PDB entry 5GZZ | X-ray diffraction, 2.39 A resolution | chains A and C of the 3 polymer chains in the assembly

Chain A:
Protein: Jasmonic acid-amido synthetase JAR1
Organism: Arabidopsis thaliana
Notes: EC 6.3.2.-
UniProtKB: Q9SKE2 (JAR1_ARATH); numbering as in UniProt (aligned over 1-575)
Sequence (575 residues; each row starts with the number of its first residue):
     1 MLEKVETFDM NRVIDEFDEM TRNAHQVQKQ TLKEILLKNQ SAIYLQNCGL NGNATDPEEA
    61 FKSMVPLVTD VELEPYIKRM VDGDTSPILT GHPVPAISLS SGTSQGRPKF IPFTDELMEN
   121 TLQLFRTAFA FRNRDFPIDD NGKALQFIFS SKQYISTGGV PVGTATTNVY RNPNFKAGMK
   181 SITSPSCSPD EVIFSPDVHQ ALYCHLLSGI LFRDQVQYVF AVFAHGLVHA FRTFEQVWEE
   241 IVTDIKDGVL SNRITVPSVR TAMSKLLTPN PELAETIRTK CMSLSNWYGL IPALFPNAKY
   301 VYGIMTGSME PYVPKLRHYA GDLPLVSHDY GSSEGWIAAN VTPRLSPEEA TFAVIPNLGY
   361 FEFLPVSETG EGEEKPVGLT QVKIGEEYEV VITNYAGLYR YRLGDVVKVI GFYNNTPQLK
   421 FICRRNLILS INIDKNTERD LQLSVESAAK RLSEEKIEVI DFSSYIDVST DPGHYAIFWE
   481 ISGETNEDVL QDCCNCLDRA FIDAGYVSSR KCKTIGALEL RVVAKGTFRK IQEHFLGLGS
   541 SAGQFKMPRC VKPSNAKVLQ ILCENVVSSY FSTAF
Disordered / not traced: 1-6
Small-molecule neighbours: JAA ({(1R,2R)-3-oxo-2-[(2Z)-pent-2-en-1-yl]cyclopentyl}acetic acid): Thr-121, Phe-125, Thr-166, Tyr-170, Phe-220, Val-222, Ile-304, His-328, Asp-329, Gly-331, Ser-332, Trp-336, Glu-533, Gly-537
Swiss-Prot annotation at these positions:
  - binding site (ATP): Ser-98, Met-118, Thr-121, Gly-163, Asn-168, Gly-331 to Trp-336, Lys-557
  - binding site (jasmonate): Ser-101, His-328 to Gly-331
  - binding site (an L-alpha-amino acid): Thr-166 to Tyr-170, Lys-530 to His-534
  - mutagenesis: Ser-101 (S101F: In jar1-1; insensitivity to jasmonate, Strongly reduced adenylation activity), Gly-303 (G303R: In jar1-5; insensitivity to jasmonate), Glu-334 (E334K: In jar1-3; insensitivity to jasmonate)

Chain C:
Protein: Glutathione S-transferase class-mu 26 kDa isozyme
Organism: Schistosoma japonicum
Notes: EC 2.5.1.18
UniProtKB: P08515 (GST26_SCHJA); residues 1-218 here = UniProt positions 1-218
Sequence (218 residues; row label = number of the first residue in the row):
     1 MSPILGYWKI KGLVQPTRLL LEYLEEKYEE HLYERDEGDK WRNKKFELGL EFPNLPYYID
    61 GDVKLTQSMA IIRYIADKHN MLGGCPKERA EISMLEGAVL DIRYGVSRIA YSKDFETLKV
   121 DFLSKLPEML KMFEDRLCHK TYLNGDHVTH PDFMLYDALD VVLYMDPMCL DAFPKLVCFK
   181 KRIEAIPQID KYLKSSKYIA WPLQGWQATF GGGDHPPK
Disordered / not traced: 217-218
Small-molecule neighbours: glutathione (GSH): Trp-8, Leu-13, Asn-54, Leu-55, Gln-67, Ser-68, Tyr-104
Swiss-Prot annotation at these positions:
  - binding site (glutathione): Tyr-7, Trp-8, Trp-41 to Lys-45, Asn-54, Leu-55, Gln-67, Ser-68
  - binding site (substrate): Tyr-111

Interface between chain A and chain C:
Residue-residue contacts - 35 pairs, chain A then chain C:
  Glu-446(A) with Pro-187(C)
  Ser-447(A) with Lys-181(C); Ala-185(C)
  Ala-448(A) with Lys-181(C), hydrogen bond (backbone-side chain)
  Ala-449(A) with Lys-181(C)
  Lys-450(A) with Lys-181(C); Glu-184(C), salt bridge; Ile-189(C); Asp-190(C); Leu-193(C)
  Arg-451(A) with Lys-181(C)
  Ser-453(A) with Asp-190(C), hydrogen bond; Leu-193(C); Lys-194(C), hydrogen bond
  Glu-454(A) with Leu-193(C); Tyr-198(C)
  Glu-458(A) with Lys-194(C), salt bridge
  Asp-492(A) with Val-177(C); Lys-181(C)
  Cys-493(A) with Lys-181(C), hydrogen bond
  Asn-495(A) with Val-177(C); Cys-178(C)
  Cys-496(A) with Cys-178(C); Lys-181(C); Arg-182(C)
  Arg-499(A) with Thr-141(C), hydrogen bond (side chain-backbone); Lys-175(C); Cys-178(C); Arg-182(C), hydrogen bond (backbone-side chain)
  Ala-500(A) with Arg-182(C)
  Lys-511(A) with Cys-138(C), hydrogen bond (side chain-backbone); Lys-175(C)
  Thr-573(A) with Pro-174(C)
  Ala-574(A) with Pro-174(C), hydrophobic
  Phe-575(A) with Pro-174(C)
Also at the interface, not in a pair above, chain A (21 interface residues in all): Ile-457, Ile-502
Also at the interface, not in a pair above, chain C (19 interface residues in all): Leu-137, Phe-179, Lys-180

In short:
Chain A and chain C form an interface of 21 and 19 residues respectively; the contacts include 7 hydrogen
bonds and 2 salt bridges. Polar contacts include Lys-450(A)/Glu-184(C), Glu-458(A)/Lys-194(C) and
Ala-448(A)/Lys-181(C). Bound to chain A: compound JAA. Ligands of chain C: glutathione.
Here chain A is Jasmonic acid-amido synthetase JAR1 (Arabidopsis thaliana) and chain C is Glutathione
S-transferase class-mu 26 kDa isozyme (Schistosoma japonicum). Entry 5GZZ (Crystal Structure of FIN219-SjGST
complex with JA) was determined by X-ray diffraction together with 5ECH, 5ECI, 5ECK, 5ECL, 5ECM, 5ECN and 4
further entries from the same study.
